8XON - chains S and X of the 21 polymer chains in the assembly; structure by electron microscopy, 1.96 A resolution.

# Chain S
Protein: NDP-hexose 4-ketoreductase
Organism: Streptomyces hawaiiensis
UniProt: A0A6G5RIJ6 (A0A6G5RIJ6_9ACTN); numbering as in UniProt (aligned over 157-816)
Sequence (696 residues; each row starts with the number of its first residue):
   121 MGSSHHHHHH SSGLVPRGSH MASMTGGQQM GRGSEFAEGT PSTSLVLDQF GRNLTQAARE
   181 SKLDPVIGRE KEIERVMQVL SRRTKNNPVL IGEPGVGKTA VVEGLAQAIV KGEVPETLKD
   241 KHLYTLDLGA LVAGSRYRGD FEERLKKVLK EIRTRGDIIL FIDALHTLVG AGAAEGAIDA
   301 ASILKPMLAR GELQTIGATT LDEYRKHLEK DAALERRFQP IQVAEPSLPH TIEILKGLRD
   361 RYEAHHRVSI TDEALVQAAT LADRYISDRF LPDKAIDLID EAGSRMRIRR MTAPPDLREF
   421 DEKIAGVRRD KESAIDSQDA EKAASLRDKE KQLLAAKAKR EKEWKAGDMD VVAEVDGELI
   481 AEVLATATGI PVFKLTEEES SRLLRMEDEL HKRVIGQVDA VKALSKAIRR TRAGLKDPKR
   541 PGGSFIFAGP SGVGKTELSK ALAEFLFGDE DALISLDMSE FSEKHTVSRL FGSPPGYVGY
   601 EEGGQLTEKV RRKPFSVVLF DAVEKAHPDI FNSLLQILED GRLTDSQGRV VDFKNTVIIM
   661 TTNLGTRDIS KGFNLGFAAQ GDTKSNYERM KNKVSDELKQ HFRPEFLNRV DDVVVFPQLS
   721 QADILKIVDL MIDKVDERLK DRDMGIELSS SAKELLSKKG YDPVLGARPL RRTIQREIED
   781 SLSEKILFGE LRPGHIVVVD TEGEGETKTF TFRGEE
Unresolved in the structure: 121-163, 411-471
Differences from the reference sequence: initiating methionine (121); expression tag (122-156); engineered mutation Ala-284 (Glu in A0A6G5RIJ6), Ala-440 (Phe in A0A6G5RIJ6), Ala-622 (Glu in A0A6G5RIJ6)
Bound ions: Mg2+ site 1: Thr-219 (together with ATP); Mg2+ site 2: Thr-556 (together with ATP)
Small-molecule neighbours:
  - ATP (adenosine-5'-triphosphate), molecule 1: Asp-184, Pro-185, Val-186, Ile-187, Arg-189, Glu-213, Pro-214, Gly-215, Val-216, Gly-217, Lys-218, Thr-219, Ala-220, Ile-354, Leu-358, Tyr-362, Asp-393, Ile-396
  - ATP, molecule 2: Arg-513, Val-514, Ile-515, Pro-550, Ser-551, Gly-552, Val-553, Gly-554, Lys-555, Thr-556, Glu-557, Asn-663, Leu-719, Ile-727, Met-731, Ala-767, Arg-768, Arg-771
  - ATP, molecule 3: Glu-705, Asn-708, Arg-709
Reported in the primary citation:
  - binding site for casein (chain X): Tyr-257, Tyr-597

# Chain X
Protein: casein
Organism: Bos taurus
Sequence (24 residues; each row starts with the number of its first residue; numbering starts at 0; X marks 24 residues of unknown identity (built as UNK)):
     0 XXXXXXXXXX XXXXXXXXXX XXXX

# How chain S and chain X interact
Chain S residues in contact with chain X, 8 residues: Arg-256, Tyr-257, Arg-258, Glu-295, His-585, Gly-596, Tyr-597, Val-598

# In short
No residue of chain S is in contact with chain X. Chain S binds 3 copies of ATP. The paper reports a binding
site for casein (chain X) at Tyr-257(S) and Tyr-597(S).
Chain S is NDP-hexose 4-ketoreductase (Streptomyces hawaiiensis) and chain X is casein (Bos taurus); the
structure, Cryo-EM structure of the ClpC1:ClpP1P2 degradation complex in Streptomyces hawaiiensis, was
determined by electron microscopy (same publication as 8XN4, 8XOO and 8XOP).
